PDB entry 8WPG | electron microscopy, 2.70 A resolution | chains B and A

# Chain B (and A)
Molecule: Extracellular calcium-sensing receptor
Source organism: Homo sapiens
Notes: chain A of this document is another copy of the same molecule, construct and numbering; everything in this record applies to it too
UniProt: P41180 (CASR_HUMAN); numbering as in UniProt (aligned over 20-892)
Chain sequence (903 residues; numbered -10 to 892; the number before each row is that of its first residue; numbers below 1 keep their minus sign (Met-10 is residue -10)):
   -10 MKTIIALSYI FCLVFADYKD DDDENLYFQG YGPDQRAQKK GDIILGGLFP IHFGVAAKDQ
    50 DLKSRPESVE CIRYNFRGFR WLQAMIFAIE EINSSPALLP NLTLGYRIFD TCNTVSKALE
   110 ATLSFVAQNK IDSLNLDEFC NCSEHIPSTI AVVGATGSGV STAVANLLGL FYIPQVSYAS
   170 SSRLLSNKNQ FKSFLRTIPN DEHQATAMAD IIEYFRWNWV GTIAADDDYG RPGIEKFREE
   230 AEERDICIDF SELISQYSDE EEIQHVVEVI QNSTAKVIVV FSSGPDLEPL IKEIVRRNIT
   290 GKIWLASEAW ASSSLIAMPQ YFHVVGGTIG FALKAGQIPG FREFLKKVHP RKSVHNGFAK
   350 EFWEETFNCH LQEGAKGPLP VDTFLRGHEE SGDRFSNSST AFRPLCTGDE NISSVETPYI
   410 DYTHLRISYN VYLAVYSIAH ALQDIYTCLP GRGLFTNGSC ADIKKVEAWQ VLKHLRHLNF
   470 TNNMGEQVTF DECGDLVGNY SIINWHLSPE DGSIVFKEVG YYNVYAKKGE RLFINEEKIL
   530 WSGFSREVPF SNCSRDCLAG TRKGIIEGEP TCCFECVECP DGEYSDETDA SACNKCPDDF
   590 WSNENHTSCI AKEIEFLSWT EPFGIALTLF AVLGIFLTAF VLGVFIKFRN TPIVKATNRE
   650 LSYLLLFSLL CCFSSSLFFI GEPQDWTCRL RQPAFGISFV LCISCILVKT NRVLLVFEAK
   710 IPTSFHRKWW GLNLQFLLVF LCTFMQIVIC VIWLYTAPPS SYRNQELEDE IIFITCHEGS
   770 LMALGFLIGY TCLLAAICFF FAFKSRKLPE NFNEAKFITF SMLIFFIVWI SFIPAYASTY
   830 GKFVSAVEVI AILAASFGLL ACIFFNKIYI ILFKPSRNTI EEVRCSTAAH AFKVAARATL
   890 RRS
Unresolved in the structure: -10 to 19, 128-130, 363-390, 703-721, 873-892 (chain A: -10 to 19, 128-130, 363-391, 704-721, 873-892)
Sequence notes: initiating methionine (-10); expression tag (-9 to 19)
Disulfide bonds: Cys60-Cys101, Cys236-Cys561, Cys358-Cys395, Cys437-Cys449, Cys542-Cys562, Cys546-Cys565, Cys568-Cys582, Cys585-Cys598, Cys677-Cys765
Covalently attached groups: N-acetylglucosamine (NAG) linked to Asn261, Asn287, Asn468, Asn488, Asn541
UniProt features mapped onto this chain:
  - region: Phe637 to Arg648 (Intracellular loop 1 (ICL1)), Thr699 to Asn722 (Intracellular loop 2 (ICL2)), Phe790 to Lys805 (Intracellular loop 3 (ICL3)), Ala880 to Ser892 (Interaction with RNF19A), Arg890 to Ser892 (Arginine-rich retention motif)
  - binding site (phosphate): Arg66 to Trp70, Arg415 to Ser417
  - binding site (Ca(2+)): Ile81, Ser84, Leu87, Leu88, Thr100, Thr145, Ser170, Pro188, Asp190, Glu231, Asp234, Glu297, Tyr489, Gly557
  - binding site (L-tryptophan): Ser147, Ala168, Ser170, Glu297
  - binding site (spermine): Asp238, Ser240
  - site: Cys482 (Important for ability of agonist AMG 416 to activate G-protein-coupled receptor activity)
  - modified residue: Thr888 (Phosphothreonine), Ser892 (Phosphoserine)
  - glycosylation (N-linked (GlcNAc...) asparagine): Asn90, Asn130, Asn261, Asn287, Asn386, Asn400, Asn446, Asn468, Asn488, Asn541, Asn594
  - natural variant: Gly21 (G21R: In HHC1), Gln27 (Q27R: Found in a patient with primary hyperparathyroidism detected at adulthood), Lys29 (K29E: In HYPOC1), Pro39 (P39A: In HHC1), Phe42 (F42S: In HHC1), Lys47 (K47N: In HYPOC1), Ser53 (S53P: In HHC1), Pro55 (P55L: In HHC1), Arg62 (R62M: In HHC1), Arg66 (R66C: In HHC1; R66H: In HHC1), Ile81 (I81M: In HHC1), Thr100 (T100I: In NSHPT), 84 further natural variant entries in UniProt
  - mutagenesis: Lys29 (K29A/N/E/D: Increased calcium sensitivity; K29R: Does not affect calcium sensitivity), Leu51 (L51A: Decreased calcium-induced G-protein-coupled receptor activity), Arg69 (R69E: Abolishes G-protein coupled receptor signaling pathway), Trp70 (W70A: Abolished calcium-induced G-protein-coupled receptor activity), Asn102 (N102I: Abolishes G-protein coupled receptor activity), Thr145 (T145A: Abolished calcium-induced G-protein-coupled receptor activity; T145I: Reduced calcium-induced G-protein-coupled receptor activity), Ser147 (S147A: Abolished calcium-induced G-protein-coupled receptor activity), Ser170 (S170A: Abolished calcium-induced G-protein-coupled receptor activity; S170K: Reduced calcium-induced G-protein-coupled receptor activity), Asp190 (D190A: Reduced calcium-induced G-protein-coupled receptor activity; D190K: Reduced calcium-induced G-protein-coupled receptor activity), Gln193 (Q193A: Reduced calcium-induced G-protein-coupled receptor activity), Asp216 (D216A: Strongly reduced calcium-induced G-protein-coupled receptor activity), Tyr218 (Y218A: Abolished calcium-induced G-protein-coupled receptor activity; Y218S: Abolished calcium-induced G-protein-coupled receptor activity), 34 further mutagenesis entries in UniProt

# How chain B and chain A interact
Residue-residue contacts - 102 pairs, chain B then chain A:
  Tyr20(B) - Leu123(A)
  Gln49(B) - Tyr161(A)  hydrogen bond
  Gln49(B) - Arg465(A)  hydrogen bond (backbone-side chain)
  Asp50(B) - Lys462(A)  hydrogen bond (backbone-side chain)
  Leu51(B) - Phe444(A)
  Leu51(B) - Trp458(A)
  Leu51(B) - Leu461(A)  hydrophobic
  Leu51(B) - Lys462(A)
  Leu51(B) - Arg465(A)
  Lys52(B) - Leu443(A)  hydrogen bond (side chain-backbone)
  Lys52(B) - Phe444(A)
  Lys52(B) - Thr445(A)  hydrogen bond (backbone-backbone)
  Lys52(B) - Lys462(A)
  Ser53(B) - Trp458(A)
  Arg54(B) - Glu456(A)  salt bridge
  Arg54(B) - Trp458(A)
  Pro55(B) - Tyr161(A)  hydrophobic
  Pro55(B) - Trp458(A)
  Val104(B) - Asn155(A)
  Val104(B) - Gln179(A)
  Ser105(B) - Leu159(A)
  Leu108(B) - Asn155(A)
  Leu108(B) - Leu156(A)
  Leu108(B) - Leu159(A)  hydrophobic
  Glu109(B) - Leu159(A)
  Leu112(B) - Leu112(A)  hydrophobic
  Leu112(B) - Leu159(A)  hydrophobic
  Ser113(B) - Leu123(A)
  Ala116(B) - Leu123(A)  hydrophobic
  Lys119(B) - Leu112(A)
  Lys119(B) - Lys119(A)
  Leu123(B) - Tyr20(A)
  Leu123(B) - Gly21(A)
  Leu123(B) - Leu112(A)
  Leu125(B) - Tyr20(A)
  Ala152(B) - Asn155(A)
  Asn155(B) - Val104(A)
  Asn155(B) - Leu108(A)
  Asn155(B) - Ala152(A)
  Leu156(B) - Leu108(A)
  Leu156(B) - Leu112(A)  hydrophobic
  Leu159(B) - Ser105(A)
  Leu159(B) - Leu108(A)  hydrophobic
  Leu159(B) - Glu109(A)
  Leu159(B) - Leu112(A)  hydrophobic
  Phe160(B) - Leu112(A)  hydrophobic
  Tyr161(B) - Gln49(A)
  Tyr161(B) - Pro55(A)  hydrophobic
  Arg172(B) - Asp215(A)  salt bridge
  Arg172(B) - Arg220(A)
  Arg172(B) - Leu242(A)
  Leu173(B) - Arg220(A)
  Asn178(B) - Tyr246(A)
  Asp215(B) - Arg172(A)  salt bridge
  Arg220(B) - Arg172(A)
  Arg220(B) - Leu173(A)
  Glu224(B) - Glu224(A)
  Arg227(B) - Arg227(A)
  Arg227(B) - Ser240(A)
  Asp234(B) - Gly557(A)
  Ser240(B) - Arg227(A)  hydrogen bond
  Leu242(B) - Arg172(A)
  Tyr246(B) - Asn178(A)
  Leu443(B) - Lys52(A)
  Phe444(B) - Leu51(A)
  Phe444(B) - Lys52(A)
  Thr445(B) - Lys52(A)
  Thr445(B) - Ser53(A)
  Glu456(B) - Arg54(A)  salt bridge
  Trp458(B) - Leu51(A)
  Trp458(B) - Ser53(A)
  Trp458(B) - Arg54(A)
  Trp458(B) - Pro55(A)
  Leu461(B) - Leu51(A)  hydrophobic
  Lys462(B) - Asp50(A)  hydrogen bond (side chain-backbone)
  Lys462(B) - Leu51(A)
  Lys462(B) - Lys52(A)
  Arg465(B) - Gln49(A)  hydrogen bond (side chain-backbone)
  Arg465(B) - Leu51(A)
  Arg551(B) - Arg551(A)
  Lys552(B) - Ile554(A)
  Lys552(B) - Glu556(A)  salt bridge
  Ile554(B) - Lys552(A)
  Ile554(B) - Ile554(A)  hydrophobic
  Ile554(B) - Ser580(A)
  Glu556(B) - Lys552(A)  salt bridge
  Glu556(B) - Ser580(A)
  Gly557(B) - Asp234(A)
  Glu558(B) - Thr560(A)
  Pro559(B) - Thr560(A)
  Thr560(B) - Glu558(A)  hydrogen bond (side chain-backbone)
  Thr560(B) - Thr560(A)
  Pro569(B) - Pro569(A)  hydrophobic
  Asp578(B) - Glu556(A)
  Ser580(B) - Ile554(A)  hydrogen bond (side chain-backbone)
  Ser820(B) - Ser820(A)
  Pro823(B) - Ala824(A)  hydrophobic
  Pro823(B) - Ser827(A)
  Ala824(B) - Pro823(A)
  Ala824(B) - Ser827(A)
  Ser827(B) - Thr828(A)
  Thr828(B) - Ser827(A)
Interface residues without a listed pair, chain B (63 interface residues in all): Gly21, Gln179, Phe563, Phe821
Interface residues without a listed pair, chain A (62 interface residues in all): Ser113, Ala116, Phe160, Gly553, Pro559, Phe563, Asp578

# Summary
Chain B and chain A form an interface of 63 and 62 residues respectively; the contacts include 10 hydrogen
bonds and 6 salt bridges. Polar pairs include Arg54(B)-Glu456(A), Arg172(B)-Asp215(A) and Lys552(B)-Glu556(A).
Chain B and chain A are both Extracellular calcium-sensing receptor (Homo sapiens); the structure, Human
calcium-sensing receptor bound with cinacalcet in detergent, was determined by electron microscopy (same
publication as 8WPU).
